Entry 9KWC (electron microscopy, 2.90 A resolution); this record covers chains A and G.

Chain A:
Name: LbCas12a
Source organism: Lachnospiraceae bacterium ND2006
Reference sequence: A0A5S8WF58 (A0A5S8WF58_9FIRM); residue numbers follow UniProt; this construct covers 2-1226
Amino-acid sequence (1225 residues; row label = number of the first residue in the row):
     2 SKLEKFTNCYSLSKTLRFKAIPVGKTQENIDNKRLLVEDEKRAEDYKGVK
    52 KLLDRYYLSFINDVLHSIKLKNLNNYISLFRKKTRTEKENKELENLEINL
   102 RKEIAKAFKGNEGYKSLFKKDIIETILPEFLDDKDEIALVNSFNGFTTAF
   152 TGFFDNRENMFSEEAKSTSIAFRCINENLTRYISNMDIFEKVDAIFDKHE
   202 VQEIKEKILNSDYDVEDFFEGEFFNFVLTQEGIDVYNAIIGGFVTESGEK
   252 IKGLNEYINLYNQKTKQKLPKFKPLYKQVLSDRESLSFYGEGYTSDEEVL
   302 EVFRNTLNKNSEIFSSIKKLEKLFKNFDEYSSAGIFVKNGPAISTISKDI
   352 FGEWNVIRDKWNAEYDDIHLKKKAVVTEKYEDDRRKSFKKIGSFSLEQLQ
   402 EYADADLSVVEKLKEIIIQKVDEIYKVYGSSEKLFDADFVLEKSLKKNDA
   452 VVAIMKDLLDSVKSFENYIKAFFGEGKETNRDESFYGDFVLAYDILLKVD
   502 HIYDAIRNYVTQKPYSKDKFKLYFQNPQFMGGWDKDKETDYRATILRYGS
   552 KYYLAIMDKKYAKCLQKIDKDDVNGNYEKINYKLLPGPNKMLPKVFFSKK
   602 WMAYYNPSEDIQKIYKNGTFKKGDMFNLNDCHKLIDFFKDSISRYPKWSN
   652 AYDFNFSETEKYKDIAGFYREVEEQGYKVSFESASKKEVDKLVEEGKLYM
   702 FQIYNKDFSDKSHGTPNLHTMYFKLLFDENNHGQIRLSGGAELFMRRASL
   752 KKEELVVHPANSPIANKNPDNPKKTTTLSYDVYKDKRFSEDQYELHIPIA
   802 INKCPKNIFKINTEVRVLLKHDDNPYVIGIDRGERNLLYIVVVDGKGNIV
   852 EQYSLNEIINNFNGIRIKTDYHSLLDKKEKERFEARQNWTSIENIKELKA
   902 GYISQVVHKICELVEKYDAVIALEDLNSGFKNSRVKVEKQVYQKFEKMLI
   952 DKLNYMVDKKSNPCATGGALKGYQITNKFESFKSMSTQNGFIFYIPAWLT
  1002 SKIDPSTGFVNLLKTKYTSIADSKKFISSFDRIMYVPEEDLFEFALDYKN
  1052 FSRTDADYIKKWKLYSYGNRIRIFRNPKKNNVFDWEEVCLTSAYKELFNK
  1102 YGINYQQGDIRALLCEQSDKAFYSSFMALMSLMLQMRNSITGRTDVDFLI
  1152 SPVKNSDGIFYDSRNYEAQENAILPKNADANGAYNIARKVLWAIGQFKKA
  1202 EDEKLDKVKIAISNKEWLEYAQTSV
Unresolved in the structure: 372-376, 588-677, 1076-1084

Chain G:
Molecule: 25-nt RNA strand
Sequence (25 nucleotides; numbered 3 to 27; the number before each row is that of its first residue):
     3 AAUUUCUACUAAGUGUAGAUGGGGU

How chain A and chain G interact:
Contacting residue pairs - 140 pairs, chain A then chain G:
  Ser-14(A) with G23(G), hydrogen bond to the base
  Lys-15(A) with G23(G), salt bridge to the phosphate
  Thr-16(A) with G23(G), hydrogen bond to the base; G24(G), hydrogen bond to the sugar
  Arg-18(A) with U6(G), hydrogen bond to the base; U7(G), hydrogen bond to the base; U22(G), hydrogen bond to the base; G24(G), salt bridge to the phosphate
  Phe-19(A) with U6(G), sugar contact
  Lys-20(A) with U6(G), sugar contact
  Tyr-47(A) with G26(G), hydrogen bond to the sugar; U27(G), phosphate contact
  Lys-51(A) with U27(G), phosphate contact
  Gly-153(A) with G26(G), sugar contact; U27(G), base contact
  Phe-154(A) with G26(G), hydrogen bond to the sugar
  Asn-157(A) with U27(G), hydrogen bond to the sugar
  Arg-158(A) with U27(G), hydrogen bond to the phosphate
  Lys-514(A) with C8(G), salt bridge to the phosphate; U9(G), salt bridge to the phosphate
  Tyr-516(A) with C8(G), hydrogen bond to the phosphate
  Lys-518(A) with U7(G), hydrogen bond to the phosphate; C8(G), salt bridge to the phosphate
  Lys-520(A) with G25(G), salt bridge to the phosphate
  Tyr-705(A) with U6(G), sugar contact
  Asn-706(A) with U6(G), phosphate contact
  Lys-707(A) with U5(G), hydrogen bond to the base; U6(G), hydrogen bond to the phosphate; G17(G), phosphate contact; U18(G), hydrogen bond to the base
  Ser-710(A) with G17(G), hydrogen bond to the phosphate
  Lys-712(A) with U16(G), hydrogen bond to the base; G17(G), phosphate contact
  Ser-713(A) with G17(G), phosphate contact; U18(G), hydrogen bond to the phosphate
  His-714(A) with A14(G), salt bridge to the phosphate; G15(G), sugar contact; U16(G), salt bridge to the phosphate; G17(G), hydrogen bond to the sugar; U18(G), hydrogen bond to the phosphate
  Gly-715(A) with U18(G), hydrogen bond to the phosphate; A19(G), phosphate contact
  Thr-716(A) with A19(G), hydrogen bond to the phosphate; G20(G), phosphate contact
  Asn-718(A) with U6(G), base contact; U7(G), hydrogen bond to the base; A21(G), hydrogen bond to the base; U22(G), base contact
  Leu-719(A) with A21(G), phosphate contact; U22(G), hydrogen bond to the base
  His-720(A) with U6(G), base contact; U22(G), stacking on the base; G23(G), salt bridge to the phosphate
  Glu-743(A) with G25(G), sugar contact
  Phe-745(A) with G25(G), phosphate contact; G26(G), phosphate contact
  Arg-747(A) with U7(G), salt bridge to the phosphate
  Val-757(A) with A3(G), phosphate contact
  His-759(A) with A3(G), hydrogen bond to the sugar
  Ile-765(A) with A3(G), hydrogen bond to the base
  Ala-766(A) with A3(G), hydrogen bond to the base
  Asn-767(A) with A3(G), base contact; U12(G), hydrogen bond to the phosphate; A13(G), phosphate contact
  Lys-768(A) with A3(G), base contact; C11(G), phosphate contact; U12(G), salt bridge to the phosphate
  Asn-769(A) with C11(G), phosphate contact; U12(G), hydrogen bond to the phosphate
  Asn-772(A) with U12(G), sugar contact; A13(G), phosphate contact
  Lys-774(A) with A13(G), salt bridge to the phosphate; A14(G), base contact; G15(G), hydrogen bond to the base
  Thr-777(A) with U12(G), hydrogen bond to the sugar; A13(G), phosphate contact; G15(G), hydrogen bond to the base
  Leu-779(A) with A3(G), base contact; A4(G), base contact; G15(G), sugar contact
  Ser-780(A) with G15(G), sugar contact
  Tyr-781(A) with A4(G), hydrogen bond to the base; G15(G), hydrogen bond to the sugar; U16(G), stacking on the base
  Val-783(A) with A3(G), sugar contact; A4(G), base contact
  Tyr-784(A) with A3(G), phosphate contact; A4(G), sugar contact
  Lys-785(A) with A3(G), salt bridge to the phosphate; A4(G), salt bridge to the phosphate
  Asp-786(A) with A4(G), hydrogen bond to the phosphate; U5(G), phosphate contact
  Lys-787(A) with A4(G), hydrogen bond to the phosphate; U5(G), salt bridge to the phosphate
  Arg-788(A) with A4(G), sugar contact; U5(G), salt bridge to the phosphate; U7(G), salt bridge to the phosphate; C8(G), salt bridge to the phosphate
  Phe-789(A) with C8(G), phosphate contact
  Gln-793(A) with U6(G), hydrogen bond to the phosphate; U7(G), hydrogen bond to the phosphate
  Glu-795(A) with U6(G), sugar contact
  His-797(A) with G24(G), phosphate contact; G25(G), salt bridge to the phosphate
  Asn-861(A) with A13(G), base contact; A19(G), sugar contact
  Asn-862(A) with A19(G), sugar contact
  Phe-863(A) with A13(G), sugar contact; U18(G), sugar contact; A19(G), sugar contact
  Asn-864(A) with A14(G), base contact
  Ile-866(A) with A14(G), base contact
  Ile-868(A) with A13(G), base contact
  Thr-870(A) with A10(G), sugar contact; A13(G), base contact
  Tyr-872(A) with U9(G), hydrogen bond to the sugar; A10(G), hydrogen bond to the sugar
  Leu-875(A) with A10(G), phosphate contact; C11(G), phosphate contact
  Lys-879(A) with A10(G), salt bridge to the phosphate
  Glu-898(A) with C8(G), hydrogen bond to the sugar; U9(G), phosphate contact
  Leu-899(A) with U9(G), phosphate contact; A10(G), phosphate contact
  Gly-902(A) with U9(G), sugar contact
  Ser-905(A) with G20(G), hydrogen bond to the sugar; A21(G), sugar contact
  Gln-906(A) with U9(G), base contact; A19(G), base contact; G20(G), hydrogen bond to the base
  His-909(A) with G20(G), sugar contact; A21(G), salt bridge to the phosphate
  Met-949(A) with A21(G), sugar contact
  Lys-953(A) with A21(G), salt bridge to the phosphate; U22(G), salt bridge to the phosphate
  Val-958(A) with A21(G), phosphate contact
  Lys-960(A) with G20(G), base contact; A21(G), salt bridge to the phosphate
  Lys-961(A) with A19(G), phosphate contact; G20(G), salt bridge to the phosphate
Interface residues without a listed pair, chain A (83 interface residues in all): Ala-150, Thr-721, Lys-775, Pro-799, Asn-895, Tyr-903, Val-908, Asp-959

Overview:
Chain A and chain G form an interface of 83 and 25 residues respectively; the contacts include 44 hydrogen
bonds, 25 salt bridges and 2 aromatic stacking contacts. Polar pairs include Ser-14(A)/G23(G),
Thr-16(A)/G23(G) and Arg-18(A)/U6(G).
Here chain A is LbCas12a (Lachnospiraceae bacterium ND2006) and chain G is a 25-nt RNA strand. Entry 9KWC
(Cas12a-PCPS-light) was determined by electron microscopy (same publication as 9KWB).
